PDB entry 8XBF | electron microscopy, 3.60 A resolution | chains F and G of the 7 polymer chains in the assembly

[Chain F]
Protein: O5C2, heavy chain
From: Homo sapiens
Sequence (122 residues; each row starts with the number of its first residue):
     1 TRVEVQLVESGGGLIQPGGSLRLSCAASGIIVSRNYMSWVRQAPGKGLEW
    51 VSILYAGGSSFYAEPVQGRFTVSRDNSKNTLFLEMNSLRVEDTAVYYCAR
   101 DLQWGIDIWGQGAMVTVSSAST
Disordered / not traced: 1-4, 119-122
Disulfides: C25-C98

[Chain G]
Protein: O5C2, light chain
From: Homo sapiens
Sequence (109 residues; numbered 1 to 109; the number before each row is that of its first residue):
     1 DIQMTQTPPSLSASVGDRVSISCRASQSTGSWLAWYQQKPGKAPKLLIYK
    51 TSSLESGVPSRFSGSGSGTEFTLTISSLQPDDVATYYCQHYDTYSSTFGQ
   101 GTKVEIKRT
Disulfides: C23-C88

[Chain F / chain G interface]
Contacting residue pairs - 15 pairs, chain F then chain G:
  K46(F) with P40(G)
  R89(F) with P9(G); S10(G)
  V90(F) with S12(G); E105(G)
  E91(F) with P9(G); S10(G); L11(G); K103(G); E105(G)
  T93(F) with E105(G); R108(G)
  T116(F) with R108(G)
  S118(F) with R108(G), hydrogen bond (side chain-backbone); T109(G)

[Overview]
The interface between chain F and chain G involves 7 residues on one side and 9 on the other; the contacts
include 1 hydrogen bond. The hydrogen-bonded pair is S118(F)-R108(G).
Here chain F is O5C2, heavy chain and chain G is O5C2, light chain, both from Homo sapiens. Entry 8XBF
(Cryo-EM structure of SARS-CoV-2 S-BQ.1 in complex with antibody O5C2) was determined by electron microscopy,
deposited together with 8XAL.
